5TCF - chains B and D of the 4 polymer chains in the assembly; structure by X-ray diffraction, 2.46 A resolution.

== Chain B (and D) ==
Protein: Tryptophan synthase beta chain
Organism: Mycobacterium tuberculosis (strain ATCC 25618 / H37Rv)
Notes: EC 4.2.1.20; fragment: unp 13-422; chain D of this document is another copy of the same molecule, construct and numbering; everything in this record applies to it too
Reference sequence: P9WFX9 (TRPB_MYCTU); residues 1-410 here correspond to UniProt positions 13-422 (UniProt number = residue number + 12)
Chain sequence (410 residues; row label = number of the first residue in the row):
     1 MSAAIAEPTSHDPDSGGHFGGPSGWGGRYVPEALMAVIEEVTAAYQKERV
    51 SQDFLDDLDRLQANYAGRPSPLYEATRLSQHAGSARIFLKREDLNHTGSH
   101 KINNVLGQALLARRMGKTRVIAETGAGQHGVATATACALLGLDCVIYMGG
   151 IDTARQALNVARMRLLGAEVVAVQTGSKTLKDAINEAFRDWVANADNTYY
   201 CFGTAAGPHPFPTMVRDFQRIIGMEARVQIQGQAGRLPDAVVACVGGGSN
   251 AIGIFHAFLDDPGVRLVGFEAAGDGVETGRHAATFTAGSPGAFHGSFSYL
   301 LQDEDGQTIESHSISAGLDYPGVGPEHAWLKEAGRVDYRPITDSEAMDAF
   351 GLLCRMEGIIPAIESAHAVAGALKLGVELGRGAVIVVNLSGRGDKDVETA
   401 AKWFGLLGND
Unresolved in the structure: 1-4, 410 (chain D: 1-9, 408-410)
Modified / non-standard residues: Lys-101 ((2S)-2-amino-6-[[3-hydroxy-2-methyl-5-(phosphonooxymethyl)pyridin-4-yl]methylideneamino]hexanoic acid; LLP)
Ion coordination: K+ site 1: Gly-67, Pro-69 (shared with Gly-67(D), Pro-69(D) of chain D); K+ site 2: Ala-282, Thr-284, Tyr-320, Gly-322

== How chain B and chain D interact ==
Pairs across the interface - 82 pairs, chain B then chain D:
  Ala-63(B) / Pro-71(D)
  Asn-64(B) / Pro-71(D)
  Asn-64(B) / Leu-72(D)
  Asn-64(B) / Tyr-73(D)
  Asn-64(B) / Gln-233(D)
  Tyr-65(B) / Tyr-73(D)
  Tyr-65(B) / Arg-91(D)  hydrogen bond (backbone-side chain)
  Tyr-65(B) / Leu-94(D)
  Tyr-65(B) / Glu-357(D)  hydrogen bond (side chain-backbone)
  Tyr-65(B) / Gly-358(D)  hydrogen bond (side chain-backbone)
  Tyr-65(B) / Ile-359(D)  hydrophobic
  Ala-66(B) / Leu-94(D)
  Gly-67(B) / Pro-71(D)
  Pro-71(B) / Ala-63(D)
  Pro-71(B) / Asn-64(D)
  Leu-72(B) / Asn-64(D)
  Tyr-73(B) / Asn-64(D)
  Tyr-73(B) / Tyr-65(D)
  Tyr-73(B) / Leu-139(D)
  Arg-77(B) / Ala-138(D)  hydrogen bond (side chain-backbone)
  Arg-77(B) / Leu-139(D)  hydrogen bond (side chain-backbone)
  Arg-77(B) / Gly-141(D)
  Arg-91(B) / Asn-64(D)
  Arg-91(B) / Tyr-65(D)  hydrogen bond (side chain-backbone)
  Arg-91(B) / His-96(D)  hydrogen bond
  Leu-94(B) / Tyr-65(D)
  Leu-94(B) / Gly-67(D)
  Leu-94(B) / Leu-94(D)
  Leu-94(B) / His-96(D)
  His-96(B) / Arg-91(D)  hydrogen bond
  His-96(B) / Leu-94(D)
  His-96(B) / Gly-358(D)  hydrogen bond (side chain-backbone)
  Thr-135(B) / Gly-358(D)
  Ala-138(B) / Arg-77(D)  hydrogen bond (backbone-side chain)
  Ala-138(B) / Cys-354(D)
  Ala-138(B) / Arg-355(D)
  Ala-138(B) / Met-356(D)
  Ala-138(B) / Gly-358(D)
  Leu-139(B) / Tyr-73(D)
  Leu-139(B) / Arg-77(D)  hydrogen bond (backbone-side chain)
  Leu-139(B) / Met-356(D)
  Leu-139(B) / Glu-357(D)
  Gly-141(B) / Arg-77(D)
  Leu-158(B) / Val-397(D)
  Ala-161(B) / Ala-401(D)  hydrophobic
  Arg-162(B) / Ile-360(D)
  Arg-162(B) / Asp-394(D)  salt bridge
  Arg-162(B) / Val-397(D)
  Arg-164(B) / Leu-406(D)
  Leu-165(B) / Cys-354(D)
  Leu-165(B) / Arg-355(D)
  Leu-165(B) / Phe-404(D)  hydrophobic
  Leu-165(B) / Leu-406(D)  hydrophobic
  Leu-166(B) / Cys-354(D)
  Leu-166(B) / Gly-358(D)
  Gln-233(B) / Asn-64(D)
  Cys-354(B) / Ala-138(D)
  Cys-354(B) / Leu-165(D)
  Cys-354(B) / Leu-166(D)
  Arg-355(B) / Ala-138(D)
  Arg-355(B) / Leu-165(D)
  Met-356(B) / Ala-138(D)
  Met-356(B) / Leu-139(D)
  Glu-357(B) / Tyr-65(D)  hydrogen bond (backbone-side chain)
  Glu-357(B) / Leu-139(D)
  Gly-358(B) / Tyr-65(D)  hydrogen bond (backbone-side chain)
  Gly-358(B) / His-96(D)  hydrogen bond (backbone-side chain)
  Gly-358(B) / Thr-135(D)
  Gly-358(B) / Ala-138(D)
  Gly-358(B) / Leu-166(D)
  Ile-359(B) / Tyr-65(D)  hydrophobic
  Ile-360(B) / Arg-162(D)
  Arg-392(B) / Arg-392(D)
  Arg-392(B) / Asp-394(D)  salt bridge
  Asp-394(B) / Arg-162(D)  salt bridge
  Asp-394(B) / Arg-392(D)  salt bridge
  Val-397(B) / Leu-158(D)
  Val-397(B) / Arg-162(D)
  Ala-401(B) / Ala-161(D)  hydrophobic
  Leu-406(B) / Ala-161(D)
  Leu-406(B) / Arg-164(D)
  Leu-406(B) / Leu-165(D)  hydrophobic
Interface residues without a listed pair, chain B (43 interface residues in all): Asp-93, Asn-95, Ala-157, Phe-350, Gly-351, Glu-398, Ala-400, Phe-404
Interface residues without a listed pair, chain D (42 interface residues in all): Ala-66, Asn-95, Phe-350, Gly-351, Glu-398, Ala-400, Leu-407

== Overview ==
43 residues of chain B and 42 residues of chain D are in contact; the contacts include 14 hydrogen bonds and 4
salt bridges. Polar pairs include Arg-162(B)/Asp-394(D), Arg-392(B)/Asp-394(D) and Tyr-65(B)/Arg-91(D).
Gly-67(B) and Pro-69(B) coordinate K+ site 1.
Chain B and chain D are both Tryptophan synthase beta chain (Mycobacterium tuberculosis (strain ATCC 25618 /
H37Rv)); the structure, Crystal structure of tryptophan synthase from M. tuberculosis - ligand-free form, was
determined by X-ray diffraction, deposited together with 5TCG, 5TCH, 5TCI and 5TCJ.
